Entry 8RWV (electron microscopy, 6.68 A resolution (low resolution: residue-level contacts below are approximate; hydrogen-bond / salt-bridge calls are withheld)); this record covers chains B and C of the 14 polymer chains in the assembly.

Chain B:
Molecule: Origin recognition complex subunit 2
Source organism: Homo sapiens
UniProt: Q13416 (ORC2_HUMAN); residues 1-577 here = UniProt positions 1-577
Sequence (577 residues; each row starts with the number of its first residue):
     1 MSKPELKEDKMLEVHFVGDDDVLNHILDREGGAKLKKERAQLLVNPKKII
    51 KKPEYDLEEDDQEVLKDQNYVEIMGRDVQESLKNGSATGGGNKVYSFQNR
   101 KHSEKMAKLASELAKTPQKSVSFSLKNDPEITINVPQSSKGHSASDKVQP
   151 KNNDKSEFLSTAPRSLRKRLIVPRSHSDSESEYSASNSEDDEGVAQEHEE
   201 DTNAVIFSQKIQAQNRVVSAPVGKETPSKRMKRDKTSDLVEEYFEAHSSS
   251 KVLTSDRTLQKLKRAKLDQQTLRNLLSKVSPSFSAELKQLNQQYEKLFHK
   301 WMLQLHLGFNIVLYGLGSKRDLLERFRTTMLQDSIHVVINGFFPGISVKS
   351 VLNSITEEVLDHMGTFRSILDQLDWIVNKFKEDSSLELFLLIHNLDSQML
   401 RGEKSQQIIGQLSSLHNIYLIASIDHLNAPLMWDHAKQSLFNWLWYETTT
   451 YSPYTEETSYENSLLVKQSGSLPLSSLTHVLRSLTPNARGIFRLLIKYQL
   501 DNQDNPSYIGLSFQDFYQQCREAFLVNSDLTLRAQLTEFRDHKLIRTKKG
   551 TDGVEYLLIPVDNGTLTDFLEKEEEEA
Not modelled in the structure: 1-255, 464-470, 576-577
Swiss-Prot annotation at these positions:
  - modified residue: Thr116 (Phosphothreonine), Ser122 (Phosphoserine), Ser138 (Phosphoserine), Thr226 (Phosphothreonine), Ser248 (Phosphoserine), Ser280 (Phosphoserine)

Chain C:
Molecule: Isoform 2 of Origin recognition complex subunit 3
Source organism: Homo sapiens
UniProt: Q9UBD5 (ORC3_HUMAN), isoform Q9UBD5-2; the construct has insertions or renumbered stretches relative to UniProt, so the offset changes along the chain: 1-512 = UniProt 1-512; 545-711 = UniProt 546-712
Sequence (712 residues; row label = number of the first residue in the row; note: 32 numbers in that range are skipped by the numbering (no residue carries them; nothing is unmodelled there); a row labelled like 512A-512Z holds insertion residues (512A, then the next letters in order)):
     1 MATSSMSKGCFVFKPNSKKRKISLPIEDYFNKGKNEPEDSKLRFETYQLI
    51 WQQMKSENERLQEELNKNLFDNLIEFLQKSHSGFQKNSRDLGGQIKLREI
   101 PTAALVLGVNVTDHDLTFGSLTEALQNNVTPYVVSLQAKDCPDMKHFLQK
   151 LISQLMDCCVDIKSKEEESVHVTQRKTHYSMDSLSSWYMTVTQKTDPKML
   201 SKKRTTSSQWQSPPVVVILKDMESFATKVLQDFIIISSQHLHEFPLILIF
   251 GIATSPIIIHRLLPHAVSSLLCIELFQSLSCKEHLTTVLDKLLLTTQFPF
   301 KINEKVLQVLTNIFLYHDFSVQNFIKGLQLSLLEHFYSQPLSVLCCNLPE
   351 AKRRINFLSNNQCENIRRLPSFRRYVEKQASEKQVALLTNERYLKEETQL
   401 LLENLHVYHMNYFLVLRCLHKFTSSLPKYPLGRQIRELYCTCLEKNIWDS
   451 EEYASVLQLLRMLAKDELMTILEKCFKVFKSYCENHLGSTAKRIEEFLAQ
   501 FQSLDAETKEEE
512A-512Z DASGSQPKGLQKTDLYHLQKSLLEMK
513A-513G ELRRSKK
   545 QTKFEVLRENVVNFIDCLVREYLLPPETQPLHEVVYFSAAHALREHLNAA
   595 PRIALHTALNNPYYYLKNEALKSEEGCIPNIAPDICIAYKLHLECSRLIN
   645 LVDWSEAFATVVTAAEKMDANSATSEEMNEIIHARFIRAVSELELLGFIK
   695 PTKQKTDHVARLTWGGC
Not modelled in the structure: 175, 512A-512Z, 513A-513G
Swiss-Prot annotation at these positions:
  - modified residue: Ser23 (Phosphoserine)

Interface between chain B and chain C:
Pairs across the interface (89; chain B residue first):
  Asp256(B) - Asn644(C)
  Asp256(B) - Val646(C)
  Asp256(B) - Asp647(C)
  Arg257(B) - Thr700(C)
  Thr258(B) - Thr700(C)
  Leu259(B) - Asp701(C)
  Arg264(B) - Asn673(C)
  Arg264(B) - His677(C)
  Leu267(B) - His677(C)
  Leu267(B) - Ile681(C)
  Leu272(B) - Ala678(C)
  Leu275(B) - Ile675(C)
  Leu276(B) - Arg679(C)
  Leu276(B) - Arg682(C)
  Phe283(B) - Asn612(C)
  Phe283(B) - Ala614(C)
  Lys296(B) - Lys32(C)
  Leu297(B) - Lys32(C)
  His299(B) - Tyr29(C)
  Lys300(B) - Lys32(C)
  Lys300(B) - Tyr337(C)
  Met302(B) - Ile26(C)
  Met302(B) - Tyr29(C)
  Leu303(B) - Ile26(C)
  Leu303(B) - Phe30(C)
  Gln304(B) - Leu333(C)
  His306(B) - Ile26(C)
  Leu307(B) - Gln329(C)
  Phe309(B) - Gln329(C)
  Tyr314(B) - Glu589(C)
  Tyr314(B) - Ala593(C)
  Leu316(B) - Ala602(C)
  Leu316(B) - Leu603(C)
  Glu324(B) - Met1(C)
  Asp333(B) - Pro15(C)
  Asp333(B) - Lys18(C)
  Asp333(B) - Leu24(C)
  Ser334(B) - Phe13(C)
  Ile335(B) - Pro15(C)
  His336(B) - Phe13(C)
  Val337(B) - Phe11(C)
  Val337(B) - Val12(C)
  Val338(B) - Phe11(C)
  Val338(B) - Phe13(C)
  Asn340(B) - Ser4(C)
  Phe342(B) - Ser4(C)
  Phe343(B) - Ser7(C)
  Phe343(B) - Lys8(C)
  Ser354(B) - Cys10(C)
  Glu358(B) - Cys10(C)
  Glu358(B) - Val12(C)
  Glu358(B) - Lys14(C)
  Arg367(B) - Thr173(C)
  Arg367(B) - Gln174(C)
  Leu370(B) - Asp140(C)
  Leu370(B) - Cys141(C)
  Leu370(B) - Lys150(C)
  Asp374(B) - Lys150(C)
  Gln407(B) - Lys139(C)
  Gln411(B) - Lys139(C)
  Asp425(B) - Leu689(C)
  Asp425(B) - Leu690(C)
  His426(B) - Leu689(C)
  His426(B) - Leu690(C)
  His426(B) - Gly691(C)
  Leu427(B) - Pro595(C)
  Leu427(B) - Leu690(C)
  Leu427(B) - Gly691(C)
  His435(B) - Val111(C)
  His435(B) - Thr112(C)
  His435(B) - Asp318(C)
  Ala436(B) - Val111(C)
  Gln438(B) - Asp318(C)
  Ser439(B) - Thr112(C)
  Asn442(B) - Lys326(C)
  Trp443(B) - His590(C)
  Leu444(B) - Leu330(C)
  Leu444(B) - His590(C)
  Trp445(B) - Glu589(C)
  Trp445(B) - His590(C)
  Trp445(B) - Ala593(C)
  Tyr446(B) - His590(C)
  Tyr451(B) - Tyr609(C)
  Pro453(B) - Arg682(C)
  Tyr454(B) - Arg682(C)
  Tyr454(B) - Glu686(C)
  Thr455(B) - Arg682(C)
  Glu457(B) - Glu686(C)
  Asn563(B) - Thr700(C)
Interface residues without a listed pair, chain B (70 interface residues in all): Ser282, Glu286, Leu287, Phe298, Arg327, Gln332, Val359, Asp361, Ser368, Leu373, Ala429, Thr458, Glu461
Interface residues without a listed pair, chain C (73 interface residues in all): Thr3, Met6, Gly9, Phe44, Tyr47, His146, Leu591, Asn592, Arg596, Ala598, Leu599, Leu610, Leu615, Ile625, Ile629, Glu674, Ser685, Glu688

In short:
The interface between chain B and chain C involves 70 residues on one side and 73 on the other.
Here chain B is Origin recognition complex subunit 2 and chain C is Isoform 2 of Origin recognition complex
subunit 3, both from Homo sapiens. Entry 8RWV (Human OCCM DNA licensing intermediate) was determined by
electron microscopy.
